9QB3 - chains C and B of the 20 polymer chains in the assembly; structure by electron microscopy, 3.90 A resolution.

# Chain C
Molecule: H/ACA ribonucleoprotein complex subunit DKC1
Source organism: Homo sapiens
Notes: EC 5.4.99.-
Reference sequence: O60832 (DKC1_HUMAN); numbering as in UniProt (aligned over 1-514)
Sequence (514 residues; each row starts with the number of its first residue):
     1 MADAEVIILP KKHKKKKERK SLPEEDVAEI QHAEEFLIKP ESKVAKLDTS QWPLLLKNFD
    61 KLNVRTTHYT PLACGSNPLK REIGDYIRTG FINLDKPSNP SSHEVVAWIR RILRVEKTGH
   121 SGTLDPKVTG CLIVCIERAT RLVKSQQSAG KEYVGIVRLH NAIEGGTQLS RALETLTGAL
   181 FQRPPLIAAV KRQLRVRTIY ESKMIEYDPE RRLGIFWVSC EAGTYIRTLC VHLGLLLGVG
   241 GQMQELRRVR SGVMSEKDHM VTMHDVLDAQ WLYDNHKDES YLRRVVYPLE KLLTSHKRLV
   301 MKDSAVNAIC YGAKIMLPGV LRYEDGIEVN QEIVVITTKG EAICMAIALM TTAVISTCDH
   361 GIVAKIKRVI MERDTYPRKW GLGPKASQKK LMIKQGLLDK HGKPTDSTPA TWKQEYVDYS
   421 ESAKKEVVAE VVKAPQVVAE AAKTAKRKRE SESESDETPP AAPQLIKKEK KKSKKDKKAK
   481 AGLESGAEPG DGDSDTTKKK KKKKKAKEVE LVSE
Unresolved in the structure: 1-22, 187-191, 422-514
UniProt features mapped onto this chain:
  - region: Ala2 to Ser21 (Nucleolar localization)
  - active site: Asp125 (Nucleophile)
  - modified residue: Ala2 (N-acetylalanine), Ser21 (Phosphoserine), Ser387 (Phosphoserine), Ser451 (Phosphoserine), Ser453 (Phosphoserine), Ser455 (Phosphoserine), Thr458 (Phosphothreonine), Ser485 (Phosphoserine), Ser494 (Phosphoserine), Ser513 (Phosphoserine)
  - cross-link (Glycyl lysine isopeptide (Lys-Gly)): Lys20 (interchain with G-Cter in SUMO2), Lys39 (interchain with G-Cter in SUMO2), Lys43 (interchain with G-Cter in SUMO2), Lys191 (interchain with G-Cter in SUMO2), Lys394 (interchain with G-Cter in SUMO2), Lys413 (interchain with G-Cter in SUMO1), Lys424 (interchain with G-Cter in SUMO2), Lys433 (interchain with G-Cter in SUMO2), Lys467 (interchain with G-Cter in SUMO2)
Reported in the primary citation:
  - mutagenesis - R158W/R211A/R212A, R158W/R211D/R212D, R211D/R212D: decreased binding to incorporation into telomerase
  - mutagenesis - R158W, R211A/R212A: decreased binding to telomerase incorporation
  - mutagenesis - R158W/R211D/R212D: decreased binding to hTR

# Chain B
Molecule: hTR, human telomerase RNA
Source organism: Homo sapiens
Sequence (451 nucleotides; each row starts with the number of its first residue; note: 3 numbers in that range are skipped by the numbering (no residue carries them; nothing is unmodelled there); a row labelled like 397A-397C holds insertion residues (397A, then the next letters in order)):
     1 GGGUUGCGGA GGGUGGGCCU GGGAGGGGUG GUGGCCAUUU UUUGUCUAAC CCUAACUGAG
    61 AAGGGCGUAG GCGCCGUGCU UUUGCUCCCC GCGCGCUGUU UUUCUCGCUG ACUUUCAGCG
   121 GGCGGAAAAG CCUCGGCCUG CCGCCUUCCA CCGUUCAUUC UAGAGCAAAC AAAAAAUGUC
   181 AGCUGCUGGC CCGUUCGCCC CUCCCGGGGA CCUGCGGCGG GUCGCCUGCC CAGCCCCCGA
   241 ACCCCGCCUG GAGGCCGCGG UCGGCCCGGG GCUUCUCCGG AGGCACCCAC UGCCACCGCG
   301 AAGAGUUGGG CUCUGUCAGC CGCGGGUCUC UCGGGGGCGA GGGCGAGGUU CAGGCCUUUC
   361 AGGCCGCAGG AAGAGGAACG GAGCGAGUCC CCGC
   397 G
397A-397C CGC
   399 GGCGCGAUUC CCUGAGCUGU GGGACGUGCA CCCAGGACUC GGCUCACACA UGC
Unresolved in the structure: 1-17, 32-194, 248-321, 356-361, 397A-397C, 439, 451

# Interface between chain C and chain B
Pairs across the interface - 62 pairs, chain C then chain B:
  Ser42(C) - G450(B)  hydrogen bond to the base
  His68(C) - G376(B)  salt bridge to the phosphate
  His68(C) - A377(B)  salt bridge to the phosphate
  Thr70(C) - G376(B)  base contact
  His103(C) - G353(B)  salt bridge to the phosphate
  His103(C) - G354(B)  salt bridge to the phosphate
  Arg141(C) - G214(B)  phosphate contact
  Arg141(C) - C215(B)  salt bridge to the phosphate
  Lys144(C) - G362(B)  sugar contact
  Lys302(C) - A374(B)  sugar contact
  Lys302(C) - G375(B)  salt bridge to the phosphate
  Ser304(C) - A374(B)  hydrogen bond to the phosphate
  Ser304(C) - G375(B)  hydrogen bond to the phosphate
  Ala305(C) - A374(B)  base contact
  Ala308(C) - A372(B)  base contact
  Ala308(C) - A374(B)  base contact
  Cys310(C) - U213(B)  sugar contact
  Tyr311(C) - C212(B)  base contact
  Tyr311(C) - G369(B)  hydrogen bond to the base
  Tyr311(C) - A372(B)  hydrogen bond to the base
  Gly312(C) - C212(B)  hydrogen bond to the sugar
  Gly312(C) - U213(B)  sugar contact
  Gly312(C) - A372(B)  hydrogen bond to the base
  Ala313(C) - A372(B)  base contact
  Lys314(C) - C212(B)  sugar contact
  Lys314(C) - A374(B)  hydrogen bond to the base
  Met316(C) - A372(B)  sugar contact
  Met316(C) - G373(B)  sugar contact
  Met316(C) - A374(B)  base contact
  Pro318(C) - G373(B)  phosphate contact
  Pro318(C) - A374(B)  phosphate contact
  Gly319(C) - A374(B)  hydrogen bond to the base
  Ile366(C) - U213(B)  phosphate contact
  Arg368(C) - G214(B)  salt bridge to the phosphate
  Arg368(C) - C215(B)  salt bridge to the phosphate
  Val369(C) - U213(B)  phosphate contact
  Val369(C) - G214(B)  hydrogen bond to the phosphate
  Arg373(C) - U213(B)  hydrogen bond to the base
  Arg373(C) - G214(B)  sugar contact
  Arg373(C) - G369(B)  hydrogen bond to the base
  Arg378(C) - G370(B)  salt bridge to the phosphate
  Lys379(C) - G375(B)  hydrogen bond to the base
  Lys379(C) - G376(B)  hydrogen bond to the base
  Trp380(C) - G370(B)  phosphate contact
  Trp380(C) - A371(B)  hydrogen bond to the phosphate
  Trp380(C) - A372(B)  sugar contact
  Trp380(C) - G373(B)  phosphate contact
  Trp380(C) - A374(B)  base contact
  Gly381(C) - G373(B)  hydrogen bond to the phosphate
  Leu382(C) - G375(B)  base contact
  Gly383(C) - A374(B)  sugar contact
  Gly383(C) - G375(B)  sugar contact
  Pro384(C) - A374(B)  phosphate contact
  Lys385(C) - G373(B)  sugar contact
  Lys385(C) - A374(B)  hydrogen bond to the phosphate
  Ala386(C) - G373(B)  phosphate contact
  Ala386(C) - A374(B)  phosphate contact
  Lys389(C) - A372(B)  salt bridge to the phosphate
  Tyr416(C) - G373(B)  hydrogen bond to the base
  Val417(C) - G373(B)  hydrogen bond to the base
  Asp418(C) - G373(B)  base contact
  Tyr419(C) - G373(B)  hydrogen bond to the base
Also at the interface, not in a pair above, chain C (42 interface residues in all): Tyr69, Leu72, Lys117, Met301, His360, Lys367
Also at the interface, not in a pair above, chain B (18 interface residues in all): G216

# Summary
42 residues of chain C face 18 of chain B across their interface, with 20 hydrogen bonds and 10 salt bridges.
Among the polar pairs are Ser42(C)-G450(B), Tyr311(C)-G369(B) and Tyr311(C)-A372(B). The paper reports that
R158W/R211A/R212A, R158W/R211D/R212D and R211D/R212D of chain C reduce binding to incorporation into
telomerase; R158W and R211A/R212A of chain C reduce binding to telomerase incorporation.
Chain C is H/ACA ribonucleoprotein complex subunit DKC1 and chain B is hTR, human telomerase RNA, both from
Homo sapiens; the structure, Dimer structure of H/ACA RNP lobe of human telomerase, was determined by electron
microscopy (same publication as 9QAX, 9QAY, 9QAZ and 9QB2).
